Entry 7UGQ (electron microscopy, 3.40 A resolution); this record covers chains M and P of the 18 polymer chains in the assembly.

== Chain M ==
Protein: 10-1074 Fab heavy chain
Source organism: Homo sapiens
Notes: antibody fragment or engineered binder
Chain sequence (133 residues; numbered 1 to 114 plus 19 insertion-coded residues; the number before each row is that of its first residue; a row labelled like 82A-82C holds insertion residues (82A, then the next letters in order)):
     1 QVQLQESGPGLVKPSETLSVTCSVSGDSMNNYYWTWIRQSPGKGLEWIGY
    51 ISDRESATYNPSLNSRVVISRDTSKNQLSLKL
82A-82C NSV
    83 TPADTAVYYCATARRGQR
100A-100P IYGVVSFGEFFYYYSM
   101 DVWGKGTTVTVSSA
Disulfides: Cys22-Cys92

== Chain P ==
Protein: 10-1074 Fab light chain
Source organism: Homo sapiens
Notes: antibody fragment or engineered binder
Chain sequence (107 residues; each row starts with the number of its first residue; a row labelled like 66A-66C holds insertion residues (66A, then the next letters in order)):
     8 VRPLSVALGETARISCGRQALGSRAVQWYQHRPGQAPILLIYNNQDRPSG
    58 IPERFSGTP
66A-66C DIN
    67 FGTRATLTISGVEAGDEADYYCHMWDSRS
95A-95C GFS
    96 WSFGGATRLTVLG
Disulfides: Cys23-Cys88

== Chain M / chain P interface ==
Pairs across the interface (49):
  Ile37(M) - Phe98(P)  hydrophobic
  Gln39(M) - His38(P)  hydrogen bond
  Gln39(M) - Tyr87(P)
  Gly44(M) - Tyr87(P)
  Gly44(M) - Ala101(P)
  Leu45(M) - Tyr87(P)  hydrogen bond (backbone-side chain)
  Leu45(M) - Phe98(P)
  Trp47(M) - Trp91(P)  hydrophobic
  Trp47(M) - Phe95B(P)  hydrophobic
  Trp47(M) - Trp96(P)
  Trp47(M) - Phe98(P)  hydrophobic
  Gly49(M) - Trp96(P)
  Tyr50(M) - Trp96(P)  hydrophobic
  Thr58(M) - Trp96(P)
  Tyr59(M) - Trp96(P)
  Asn60(M) - Trp96(P)
  Pro61(M) - Trp96(P)
  Tyr91(M) - His38(P)
  Tyr91(M) - Gln42(P)
  Tyr91(M) - Pro44(P)
  Arg96(M) - Tyr49(P)
  Arg100(M) - Ser30(P)
  Arg100(M) - Arg31(P)
  Arg100(M) - Asp66A(P)  salt bridge
  Tyr100B(M) - Ser30(P)
  Tyr100B(M) - Ser93(P)
  Phe100K(M) - Ser30(P)
  Phe100K(M) - Trp91(P)
  Phe100K(M) - Asp92(P)
  Phe100K(M) - Ser93(P)
  Tyr100L(M) - Trp91(P)
  Tyr100M(M) - Ala32(P)  hydrophobic
  Tyr100M(M) - Gln34(P)
  Tyr100M(M) - Asn50(P)  hydrogen bond
  Tyr100M(M) - Trp91(P)  hydrophobic
  Tyr100N(M) - Gln34(P)  hydrogen bond (backbone-side chain)
  Tyr100N(M) - Tyr36(P)
  Tyr100N(M) - Trp91(P)  hydrophobic
  Tyr100N(M) - Phe95B(P)  hydrophobic
  Ser100O(M) - Gln34(P)
  Ser100O(M) - Tyr36(P)
  Ser100O(M) - Tyr49(P)
  Met100P(M) - Tyr36(P)  hydrogen bond (backbone-side chain)
  Met100P(M) - Leu46(P)
  Asp101(M) - Leu46(P)
  Trp103(M) - Tyr36(P)  hydrophobic
  Trp103(M) - Pro44(P)
  Gly104(M) - Ala43(P)
  Lys105(M) - Ala43(P)
Other interface residues (no listed pair), chain M (27 interface residues in all): Glu46, Ile48
Other interface residues (no listed pair), chain P (25 interface residues in all): Gly41, Ile45, His89, Ser95C

== Overview ==
Chain M and chain P form an interface of 27 and 25 residues respectively; the contacts include 5 hydrogen
bonds and 1 salt bridge. Among the polar pairs are Arg100(M)-Asp66A(P), Gln39(M)-His38(P) and
Leu45(M)-Tyr87(P).
Chain M is 10-1074 Fab heavy chain and chain P is 10-1074 Fab light chain, both from Homo sapiens; the
structure, Cryo-EM structure of BG24 Fabs with an inferred germline CDRL1 and 10-1074 Fabs in complex with
..., was determined by electron microscopy together with 7UGM, 7UGP, 7UGN and 7UGO from the same study.
